PDB entry 5L5F | X-ray diffraction, 2.50 A resolution | chains H and Z of the 28 polymer chains in the assembly

== Chain H ==
Molecule: Proteasome subunit beta type-2
From: Saccharomyces cerevisiae (strain ATCC 204508 / S288c)
Notes: EC 3.4.25.1
Reference sequence: P25043 (PSB2_YEAST); residues 1-232 here correspond to UniProt positions 30-261 (UniProt number = residue number + 29)
Chain sequence (232 residues; numbered 1 to 232; the number before each row is that of its first residue):
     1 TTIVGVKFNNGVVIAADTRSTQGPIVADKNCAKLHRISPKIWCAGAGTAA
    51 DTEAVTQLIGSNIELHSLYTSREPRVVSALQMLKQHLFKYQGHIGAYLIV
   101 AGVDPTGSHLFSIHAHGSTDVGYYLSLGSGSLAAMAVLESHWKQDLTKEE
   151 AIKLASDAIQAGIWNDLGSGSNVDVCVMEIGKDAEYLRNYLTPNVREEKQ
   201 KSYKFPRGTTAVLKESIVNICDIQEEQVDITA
Unresolved in the structure: 227-232
Curated features (UniProtKB/Swiss-Prot):
  - active site: T1 (Nucleophile)
Covalent attachments: bortezomib (BO2) linked to T1
Small-molecule neighbours: bortezomib (BO2; N-[(1R)-1-(dihydroxyboryl)-3-methylbutyl]-N-(pyrazin-2-ylcarbonyl)-L-phenylalaninamide): R19, S20, T21, Q22, A27, C31, K33, G45, A46, G47, T48, A49, T52, G168

== Chain Z ==
Molecule: Proteasome subunit beta type-6, Proteasome subunit beta type-1
From: Saccharomyces cerevisiae (strain ATCC 204508 / S288c)
Notes: EC 3.4.25.1
Reference sequence: chimeric construct of P23724, P20618: residues 1-96 from P23724 (PSB6_YEAST) positions 20-115 (UniProt number = residue number + 19); residues 97-111 from P20618 positions 124-138 (UniProt number = residue number + 27); residues 112-117 from P23724 (PSB6_YEAST) positions 131-136 (UniProt number = residue number + 19); residues 118-133 from P20618 positions 145-160 (UniProt number = residue number + 27); residues 134-222 from P23724 (PSB6_YEAST) positions 153-241 (UniProt number = residue number + 19)
Chain sequence (222 residues; row label = number of the first residue in the row):
     1 QFNPYGDNGGTILGIAGEDFAVLAGDTRNITDYSINSRYEPKVFDCGDNI
    51 VMSANGFAADGDALVKRFKNSVKWYHFDHNDKKLSINSAARNIQHLLYSR
   101 RFFPYYVYNIIAGLDEDGKGAVYSFDPVGSYQREQCRAGGAAASLIMPFL
   151 DNQVNFKNQYEPGTNGKVKKPLKYLSVEEVIKLVRDSFTSATERHIQVGD
   201 GLEILIVTKDGVRKEFYELKRD
Curated features (UniProtKB/Swiss-Prot):
  - modified residue: Y123 (Phosphotyrosine)
Ion coordination: Mg2+: T192, H195, V198

== Interface between chain H and chain Z ==
Residue-residue contacts (62; chain H residue first):
  R19(H) - I196(Z)
  R19(H) - D222(Z)  salt bridge
  T21(H) - I196(Z)
  P24(H) - R194(Z)
  P24(H) - H195(Z)
  P24(H) - I196(Z)  hydrogen bond (backbone-backbone)
  I25(H) - R194(Z)
  I25(H) - H195(Z)
  V26(H) - E193(Z)
  V26(H) - R194(Z)  hydrogen bond (backbone-backbone)
  V26(H) - I196(Z)  hydrophobic
  A27(H) - R194(Z)  hydrogen bond (backbone-side chain)
  K29(H) - E193(Z)  salt bridge
  K29(H) - R194(Z)
  I163(H) - D222(Z)
  W164(H) - I35(Z)
  W164(H) - R38(Z)  hydrogen bond (backbone-side chain)
  W164(H) - R221(Z)
  W164(H) - D222(Z)
  N165(H) - Y33(Z)
  N165(H) - R38(Z)
  D166(H) - Y33(Z)
  D166(H) - D222(Z)
  L167(H) - R28(Z)
  L167(H) - I30(Z)  hydrophobic
  L167(H) - D32(Z)
  L167(H) - Y33(Z)  hydrogen bond (backbone-backbone)
  L167(H) - I35(Z)  hydrophobic
  L167(H) - I196(Z)
  G168(H) - Y33(Z)
  S169(H) - D222(Z)
  G170(H) - D222(Z)
  S171(H) - D222(Z)  hydrogen bond (backbone-side chain)
  N194(H) - K220(Z)  hydrogen bond (backbone-side chain)
  N194(H) - D222(Z)
  R196(H) - T189(Z)
  R196(H) - S190(Z)
  R196(H) - E193(Z)
  E197(H) - R185(Z)  salt bridge
  K199(H) - D186(Z)
  Q200(H) - K182(Z)
  Q200(H) - R185(Z)  hydrogen bond
  Q200(H) - D186(Z)  hydrogen bond (backbone-side chain)
  K201(H) - E179(Z)
  K201(H) - D186(Z)
  Y203(H) - F149(Z)
  Y203(H) - Q153(Z)
  Y203(H) - L183(Z)
  Y203(H) - D186(Z)  hydrogen bond
  F205(H) - N152(Z)
  F205(H) - Q153(Z)
  F205(H) - Q159(Z)
  P206(H) - P162(Z)  hydrophobic
  R207(H) - P162(Z)
  G208(H) - P162(Z)
  T209(H) - N158(Z)
  T209(H) - Q159(Z)
  T209(H) - Y160(Z)  hydrogen bond (backbone-backbone)
  T210(H) - N165(Z)
  A211(H) - Y160(Z)  hydrophobic
  A211(H) - G166(Z)
  V212(H) - N165(Z)
Other interface residues (no listed pair), chain H (34 interface residues in all): G23, D28, V195
Other interface residues (no listed pair), chain Z (34 interface residues in all): S34, L145, E161, Q197, E218

== In short ==
The chain H/chain Z interface involves 34 residues from each chain, with 11 hydrogen bonds and 3 salt bridges.
Polar contacts include R19(H)-D222(Z), K29(H)-E193(Z) and E197(H)-R185(Z). Bortezomib is covalently linked to
T1(H). Curated annotation (UniProt) lists active-site residue T1(H) on chain H.
Chain H is Proteasome subunit beta type-2 and chain Z is Proteasome subunit beta type-6, Proteasome subunit
beta type-1, both from Saccharomyces cerevisiae (strain ATCC 204508 / S288c); the structure, Yeast 20S
proteasome with human beta5i (1-138) and human beta6 (97-111; 118-133) in complex with bortezomib, was
determined by X-ray diffraction together with 5L52, 5L54, 5L55, 5L5A, 5L5B, 5L5D and 30 further entries from
the same study.
